6K7Y - chains A and C of the 20 polymer chains in the assembly; structure by electron microscopy, 3.60 A resolution.

== Chain A (and C) ==
Name: Calcium uniporter protein, mitochondrial
Source organism: Homo sapiens
Notes: chain C of this document is another copy of the same molecule, construct and numbering; everything in this record applies to it too
UniProt: Q8NE86 (MCU_HUMAN); numbering as in UniProt (aligned over 73-348)
Amino-acid sequence (276 residues; numbered 73 to 348; the number before each row is that of its first residue):
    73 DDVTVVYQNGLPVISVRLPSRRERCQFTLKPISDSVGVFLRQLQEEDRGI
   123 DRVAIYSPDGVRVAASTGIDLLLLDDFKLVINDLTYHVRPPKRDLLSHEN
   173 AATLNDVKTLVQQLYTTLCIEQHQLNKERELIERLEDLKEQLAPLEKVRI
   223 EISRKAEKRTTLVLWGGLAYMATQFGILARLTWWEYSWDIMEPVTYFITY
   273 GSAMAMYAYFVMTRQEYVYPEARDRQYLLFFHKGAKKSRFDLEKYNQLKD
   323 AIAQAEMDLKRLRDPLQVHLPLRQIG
Disordered / not traced: 346-348 (chain C: fully traced)
Ion coordination: Ca2+: Glu264 (shared with 1 residue of chain B; Glu264(C) of chain C; 1 residue of chain D)
Ligand contacts:
  - PLX ((9R,11S)-9-({[(1S)-1-hydroxyhexadecyl]oxy}methyl)-2,2-dimethyl-5,7,10-trioxa-2lambda~5~-aza-6lambda~5~-phosphaoctacosane-6,6,11-triol), molecule 1: Leu234, Val235, Leu236, Gly238, Gly239, Met243, Ser274, Ala277, Met278, Tyr281, Tyr289, Val290, Tyr291, Ala294, Gln298, Phe302
  - PLX, molecule 2: Val266, Phe269, Ile270
  - PLX, molecule 3: Ala275, Tyr279, Phe282, Glu288
UniProt features mapped onto this chain:
  - region: Thr285 to Val290 (Juxtamembrane helix)
  - motif: Trp260 to Tyr268 (Selectivity filter)
  - binding site (Ca(2+)): Glu264
  - modified residue: Ser92 (Phosphoserine), Cys97 (S-glutathionyl cysteine), Lys332 (N6-acetyllysine)
  - mutagenesis: Ser92 (S92A: Decreased MCU current; when associated with A-57; S92A: Impairs calcium uptake, but has no effect on oligomerization and interaction with MICU1 and MICU2), Cys97 (C97A: Abolished glutathionylation in response to reactive oxygen species), Asp123 (D123R: No effect on calcium uptake in presence of high concentrations of calcium. Abolished dimerization of MCU), Lys180 (K180A: No effect on calcium uptake, oligomerization and interaction with MICU1 and MICU2), Cys191 (C191A: Does not affect glutathionylation in response to reactive oxygen species), Leu240 (L240W: Abolished calcium uptake), Ala241 (A241W: Abolished interaction with EMRE/SMDT1 and calcium uptake), Gly248 (G248W: Abolished calcium uptake), Glu257 (E257A: According to a report, inhibits calcium uptake. According to a subsequent report, does not affect greatly calcium uptake; E257S: Does not affect greatly calcium uptake), Ser259 (S259A: Does not inhibit calcium uptake. Strongly reduced sensitivity to ruthenium red inhibition; S259R: Prevents entrance of calcium into the pore), Trp260 (W260A/F/Y: Abolished mitochondrial calcium uptake), Asp261 to Glu264 (Dominant negative (DN) mutant; inhibits calcium uptake. Inhibits calcium channel activity ...), 14 further mutagenesis entries in UniProt
From the paper describing this entry:
  - Ca2+ coordination: Glu264
  - binding site for cardiolipin: Arg297

== How chain A and chain C interact ==
Residue-residue contacts - 54 pairs, chain A then chain C:
  Ile104(A) - Tyr187(C)
  Arg124(A) - Arg93(C)
  Tyr128(A) - Glu95(C)  hydrogen bond
  Val133(A) - Arg96(C)
  Val133(A) - Gln98(C)
  Arg134(A) - Leu90(C)
  Arg134(A) - Glu95(C)  salt bridge
  Arg134(A) - Arg96(C)  hydrogen bond (backbone-backbone)
  Arg134(A) - Cys97(C)
  Arg134(A) - Gln98(C)  hydrogen bond (backbone-backbone)
  Arg134(A) - Glu118(C)  salt bridge
  Ala136(A) - Gln98(C)  hydrogen bond (backbone-backbone)
  Ala136(A) - Phe99(C)  hydrophobic
  Ala137(A) - Glu118(C)
  Ser138(A) - Gln114(C)  hydrogen bond
  Leu143(A) - Asn81(C)
  Leu146(A) - Asn81(C)
  Leu176(A) - Val179(C)  hydrophobic
  Leu176(A) - Leu182(C)  hydrophobic
  Glu264(A) - Trp260(C)  hydrogen bond
  Glu264(A) - Glu264(C)
  Pro265(A) - Trp255(C)  hydrophobic
  Pro265(A) - Trp260(C)  hydrophobic
  Val266(A) - Trp255(C)  hydrophobic
  Tyr268(A) - Trp260(C)  hydrophobic
  Tyr268(A) - Thr267(C)
  Phe269(A) - Phe247(C)  hydrophobic
  Phe269(A) - Leu250(C)
  Phe269(A) - Ala251(C)
  Phe269(A) - Trp255(C)  hydrophobic
  Tyr272(A) - Met243(C)
  Tyr272(A) - Gln246(C)
  Tyr272(A) - Phe247(C)  hydrophobic
  Met276(A) - Met243(C)  hydrophobic
  Met276(A) - Ala244(C)  hydrophobic
  Met276(A) - Phe247(C)  hydrophobic
  Tyr279(A) - Leu236(C)  hydrogen bond (side chain-backbone)
  Tyr279(A) - Leu240(C)
  Tyr279(A) - Tyr291(C)
  Phe282(A) - Leu236(C)  hydrophobic
  Phe282(A) - Tyr291(C)  hydrophobic
  Phe282(A) - Pro292(C)
  Phe282(A) - Arg295(C)
  Arg286(A) - Arg295(C)  hydrogen bond (backbone-side chain)
  Glu288(A) - Val290(C)
  Glu288(A) - Pro292(C)
  Gln326(A) - Arg335(C)
  Asp330(A) - Arg335(C)  salt bridge
  Asp330(A) - Leu342(C)
  Arg333(A) - Asp336(C)  salt bridge
  Arg333(A) - Leu342(C)
  Leu334(A) - Leu342(C)  hydrophobic
  Gln339(A) - Pro343(C)
  His341(A) - Pro343(C)
Other interface residues (no listed pair), chain A (36 interface residues in all): Val135, Thr139, Val179, Lys199, Ala275, Met278, Val283, Gln287
Other interface residues (no listed pair), chain C (42 interface residues in all): Leu83, Thr100, Leu186, Trp237, Gly239, Thr254, Val340, His341, Arg345

== Overview ==
36 residues of chain A and 42 residues of chain C are in contact; the contacts include 8 hydrogen bonds and 4
salt bridges. Polar pairs include Arg134(A)-Glu95(C), Arg134(A)-Glu118(C) and Asp330(A)-Arg335(C). Ligands of
chain A: 3 copies of compound PLX. From the paper: a binding site for cardiolipin at Arg297(A); Ca2+
coordination by Glu264(A).
Chain A and chain C are both Calcium uniporter protein, mitochondrial (Homo sapiens); the structure, Intact
human mitochondrial calcium uniporter complex with MICU1/MICU2 subunits, was determined by electron
microscopy, deposited together with 6K7X.
